PDB entry 4ARQ | X-ray diffraction, 2.60 A resolution | chain A

# Chain A
Name: Pesticin
Source organism: Yersinia pestis
UniProt: Q57159 (Q57159_YERPE); residues 1-357 here = UniProt positions 1-357
Sequence (357 residues; each row starts with the number of its first residue):
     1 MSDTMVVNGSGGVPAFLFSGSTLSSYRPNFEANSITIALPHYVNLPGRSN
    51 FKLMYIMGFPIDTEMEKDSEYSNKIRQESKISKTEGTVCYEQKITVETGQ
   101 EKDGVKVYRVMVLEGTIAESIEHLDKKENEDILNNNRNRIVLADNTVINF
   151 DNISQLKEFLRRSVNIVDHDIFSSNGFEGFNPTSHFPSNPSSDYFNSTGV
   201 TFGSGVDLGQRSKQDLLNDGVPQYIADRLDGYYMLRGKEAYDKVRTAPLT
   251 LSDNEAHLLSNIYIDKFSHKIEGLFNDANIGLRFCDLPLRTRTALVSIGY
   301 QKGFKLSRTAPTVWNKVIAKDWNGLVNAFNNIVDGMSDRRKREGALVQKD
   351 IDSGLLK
Unresolved in the structure: 1-12, 31-34
Disulfide bonds: Cys89-Cys285
Differences from the reference sequence: conflict Asn44 (Asp in Q57159); engineered mutation Cys89 (Ser in Q57159), Cys285 (Ser in Q57159)
Reported in the primary citation:
  - catalytic residues: Glu178, Thr201, Asp207

# In short
From the paper: catalytic residues Glu178, Thr201 and Asp207.
Chain A is Pesticin (Yersinia pestis); the structure, Structure of the pesticin S89C, S285C double mutant, was
determined by X-ray diffraction together with 4ARL, 4ARJ, 4AQN, 4ARM and 4ARP from the same study.
